Entry 7V05 (electron microscopy, 3.40 A resolution); this record covers chains H and X of the 29 polymer chains in the assembly.

== Chain H ==
Molecule: 850 Fab Heavy Chain
Source organism: Mus musculus
Notes: antibody fragment or engineered binder
Amino-acid sequence (226 residues; each row starts with the number of its first residue; a row labelled like 82A-82C holds insertion residues (82A, then the next letters in order)):
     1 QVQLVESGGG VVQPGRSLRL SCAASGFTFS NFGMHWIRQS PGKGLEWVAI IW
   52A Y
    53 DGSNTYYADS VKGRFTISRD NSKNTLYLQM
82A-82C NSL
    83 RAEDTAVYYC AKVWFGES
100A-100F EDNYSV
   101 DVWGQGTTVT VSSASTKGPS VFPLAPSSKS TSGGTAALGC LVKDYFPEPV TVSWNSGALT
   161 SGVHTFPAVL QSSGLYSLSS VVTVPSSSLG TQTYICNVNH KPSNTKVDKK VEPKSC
Unresolved in the structure: 215-216
Disulfide bonds: Cys22-Cys92, Cys140-Cys196

== Chain X ==
Molecule: Circumsporozoite protein
Source organism: Plasmodium falciparum
Reference sequence: Q7K740 (CSP_PLAF7); residues -104 to 260 here correspond to UniProt positions 20-384 (UniProt number = residue number + 124)
Amino-acid sequence (372 residues; each row starts with the number of its first residue; numbers below 1 keep their minus sign (Phe-104 is residue -104)):
  -104 FQEYQCYGSS SNTRVLNELN YDNAGTNLYN ELEMNYYGKQ ENWYSLKKNS RSLGENDDGN
   -44 NEDNEKLRKP KHKKLKQPAD GNPDPNANPN VDPNANPNVD PNANPNVDPN ANPNANPNAN
    16 PNANPNANPN ANPNANPNAN PNANPNANPN ANPNANPNAN PNANPNANPN ANPNANPNAN
    76 PNANPNANPN ANPNANPNAN PNANPNANPN ANPNANPNAN PNANPNANPN ANPNANPNAN
   136 PNANPNANPN ANPNKNNQGN GQGHNMPNDP NRNVDENANA NSAVKNNNNE EPSDKHIKEY
   196 LNKIQNSLST EWSPCSVTCG NGIQVRIKPG SANKPKDELD YANDIEKKIC KMEKCSSVFN
   256 VVQSSPHHHH HH
Unresolved in the structure: -104 to 3, 115-267
Construct notes: conflict Ala74 (Val198 in Q7K740), Asn75 (Asp199 in Q7K740), Gln258 (Asn382 in Q7K740); expression tag (261-267)

== Chain H / chain X interface ==
Pairs across the interface (24; chain H residue first):
  Asn31(H) with Asn41(X); Ala42(X), hydrogen bond (backbone-backbone)
  Phe32(H) with Asn41(X)
  Gly33(H) with Pro40(X); Asn41(X)
  Trp52(H) with Pro36(X); Asn39(X); Pro40(X)
  Tyr52A(H) with Pro40(X), hydrogen bond (backbone-backbone); Asn41(X); Ala42(X), hydrophobic
  Tyr58(H) with Pro36(X)
  Val95(H) with Pro40(X), hydrophobic; Asn41(X)
  Trp96(H) with Asn41(X), hydrogen bond (backbone-side chain)
  Phe97(H) with Asn41(X); Pro44(X), hydrophobic
  Ser100(H) with Asn39(X)
  Asn100C(H) with Asn35(X), hydrogen bond; Asn37(X), hydrogen bond
  Tyr100D(H) with Asn37(X); Ala38(X); Asn39(X), hydrogen bond; Pro40(X)
Also at the interface, not in a pair above, chain H (14 interface residues in all): Ile50, Asp100B
Also at the interface, not in a pair above, chain X (10 interface residues in all): Ala34

== Summary ==
The interface between chain H and chain X involves 14 residues on one side and 10 on the other, with 6
hydrogen bonds. Polar contacts include Trp96(H)-Asn41(X), Asn100C(H)-Asn35(X) and Asn100C(H)-Asn37(X).
Chain H is 850 Fab Heavy Chain (Mus musculus) and chain X is Circumsporozoite protein (Plasmodium falciparum);
the structure, Complex of Plasmodium falciparum circumsporozoite protein with 850 Fab, was determined by
electron microscopy (same publication as 7UYL and 7UYM).
